6TCH - chains B and A; structure by X-ray diffraction, 1.80 A resolution.

# Chain B
Molecule: 14-3-3 protein sigma
Organism: Homo sapiens
Reference sequence: P31947 (1433S_HUMAN); residues 1-231 here = UniProt positions 1-231
Amino-acid sequence (236 residues; each row starts with the number of its first residue; numbers below 1 keep their minus sign (Gly-4 is residue -4)):
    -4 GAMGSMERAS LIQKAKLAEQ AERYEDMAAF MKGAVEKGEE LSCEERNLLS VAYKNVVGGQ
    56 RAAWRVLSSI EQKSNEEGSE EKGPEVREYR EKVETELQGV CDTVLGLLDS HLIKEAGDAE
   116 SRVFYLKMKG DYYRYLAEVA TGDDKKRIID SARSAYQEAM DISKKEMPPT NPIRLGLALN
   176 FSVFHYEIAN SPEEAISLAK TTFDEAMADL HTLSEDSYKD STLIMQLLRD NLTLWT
Differences from the reference sequence: expression tag (-4 to 0)
Curated features (UniProtKB/Swiss-Prot):
  - site (Interaction with phosphoserine on interacting protein): Arg56, Arg129
  - modified residue (Phosphoserine): Ser5, Ser74
Bound ions: Mg2+ site 1 near Glu2 (its only coordinating residue here); Mg2+ site 2: Glu35, Glu110, Glu188; Mg2+ site 3 near Ser37 (its only coordinating residue here); Mg2+ site 4: Glu75, Glu161

# Chain A
Molecule: Dly-nva-ppn-kcj-sep-ppn-B3S-bal-ppn-lys
Amino-acid sequence (12 residues; row label = number of the first residue in the row; numbers below 1 keep their minus sign (NH2-1 is residue -1)):
    -1 XKXXXSXXXX KX
Unresolved in the structure: -1 to 0
Modified positions: NH2 (amino group) at position -1, NVA (norvaline) at position 1, PPN (para-nitrophenylalanine) at position 2, KCJ (3-(1,3-thiazol-4-yl)-L-alanine) at position 3, PPN (para-nitrophenylalanine) at position 5, B3S ((3R)-3-amino-4-hydroxybutanoic acid) at position 6, BAL (beta-alanine) at position 7, PPN (para-nitrophenylalanine) at position 8, NH2 (amino group) at position 10; Lys0 (D-lysine; DLY); Ser4 (phosphoserine; SEP)

# How chain B and chain A interact
Residue-residue contacts (34):
  Asn42(B) - BAL_7(A)
  Asn42(B) - PPN_8(A)  hydrogen bond (side chain-backbone)
  Ser45(B) - B3S_6(A)  hydrogen bond (side chain-backbone)
  Ser45(B) - BAL_7(A)
  Val46(B) - BAL_7(A)
  Arg56(B) - PPN_2(A)
  Arg56(B) - Ser4(A)
  Ala57(B) - PPN_2(A)
  Arg60(B) - NVA_1(A)  hydrogen bond (side chain-backbone)
  Arg60(B) - PPN_2(A)
  Phe119(B) - PPN_8(A)
  Lys122(B) - PPN_5(A)  hydrogen bond (side chain-backbone)
  Lys122(B) - B3S_6(A)
  Lys122(B) - PPN_8(A)
  Asp126(B) - B3S_6(A)
  Arg129(B) - Ser4(A)
  Tyr130(B) - Ser4(A)
  Pro167(B) - PPN_8(A)
  Ile168(B) - PPN_8(A)
  Gly171(B) - PPN_8(A)
  Leu174(B) - KCJ_3(A)
  Leu174(B) - Ser4(A)
  Leu174(B) - PPN_5(A)
  Asn175(B) - Ser4(A)
  Asn175(B) - PPN_5(A)  hydrogen bond (side chain-backbone)
  Val178(B) - KCJ_3(A)
  Glu182(B) - KCJ_3(A)
  Asp211(B) - Lys9(A)  salt bridge
  Asp215(B) - Lys9(A)
  Leu218(B) - PPN_5(A)
  Ile219(B) - PPN_5(A)
  Leu222(B) - PPN_5(A)
  Asn226(B) - KCJ_3(A)  hydrogen bond (side chain-backbone)
  Leu229(B) - KCJ_3(A)
Interface residues without a listed pair, chain B (28 interface residues in all): Lys49, Gly53, Leu172
The authors on this interface:
  - interface residues, chain B: Ile168(B), Leu218(B), Ile219(B), Leu222(B)

# Overview
The interface between chain B and chain A involves 28 residues on one side and 9 on the other; the contacts
include 6 hydrogen bonds and 1 salt bridge. Polar contacts include Asp211(B)-Lys9(A), Asn42(B)-PPN_8(A) and
Ser45(B)-B3S_6(A). Glu35(B), Glu110(B) and Glu188(B) coordinate Mg2+ site 2. From the paper: interface
residues Ile168(B), Leu218(B) and Ile219(B) among others.
Chain B is 14-3-3 protein sigma (Homo sapiens) and chain A is Dly-nva-ppn-kcj-sep-ppn-B3S-bal-ppn-lys; the
structure, Binary complex of 14-3-3 sigma and a high-affinity non-canonical 9-mer peptide binder, was
determined by X-ray diffraction.
